Entry 6DID (electron microscopy, 4.71 A resolution (low resolution: residue-level contacts below are approximate; hydrogen-bond / salt-bridge calls are withheld)); this record covers chains C and D of the 12 polymer chains in the assembly.

Chain C:
Name: Monoclonal antibody 10A light chain
From: Oryctolagus cuniculus
Reference sequence: P01840 (KAC4_RABIT); residues 135-237 here correspond to UniProt positions 1-103 (UniProt number = residue number - 134)
Sequence (217 residues; row label = number of the first residue in the row):
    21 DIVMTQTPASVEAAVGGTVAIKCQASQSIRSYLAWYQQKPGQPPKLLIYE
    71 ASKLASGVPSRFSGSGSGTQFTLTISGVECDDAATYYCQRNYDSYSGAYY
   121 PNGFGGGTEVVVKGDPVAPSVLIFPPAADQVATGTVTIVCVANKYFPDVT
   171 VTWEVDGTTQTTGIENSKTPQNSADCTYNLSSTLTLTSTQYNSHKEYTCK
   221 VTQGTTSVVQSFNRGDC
Sequence notes: conflict Ser140 (Thr6 in P01840)
Cystine bridges: Cys43-Cys108, Cys100-Cys196, Cys160-Cys219

Chain D:
Name: Monoclonal antibody 10A heavy chain
From: Oryctolagus cuniculus
Reference sequence: A0A1Y1B8B1 (A0A1Y1B8B1_RABIT); residues 125-234 here correspond to UniProt positions 108-217 (UniProt number = residue number - 17)
Sequence (214 residues; numbered 21 to 234; the number before each row is that of its first residue):
    21 QLVESGGGLVQPGASLTLTCTASGFSFSSDYYMCWVRQAPGKGLEWIACI
    71 WTANSISYYARWAKGRFTISKTSSTTVTLQMTSLTAADTATYFCARGGSG
   121 DGQSLWGPGTLVTVSSGQPKAPSVFPLAPCCGDTPSSTVTLGCLVKGYLP
   171 EPVTVTWNSGTLTNGVRTFPSVRQSSGLYSLSSVVSVTSSSQPVTCNVAH
   221 PATNTKVDKTVAPS
Disordered / not traced: 21
Cystine bridges: Cys40-Cys114, Cys54-Cys69, Cys163-Cys216

How chain C and chain D interact:
Disulfides between the chains: Cys237(C)-Cys150(D)
Residue-residue contacts (69; chain C residue first):
  Tyr52(C) - Gly120(D)
  Ala54(C) - Gly122(D)
  Tyr56(C) - Gly122(D)
  Tyr56(C) - Gln123(D)
  Tyr56(C) - Trp126(D)
  Gln58(C) - Gln58(D)
  Pro63(C) - Phe113(D)
  Pro63(C) - Gly127(D)
  Pro64(C) - Leu64(D)
  Pro64(C) - Trp126(D)
  Leu66(C) - Gln123(D)
  Leu66(C) - Ser124(D)
  Tyr69(C) - Asp121(D)
  Tyr69(C) - Gly122(D)
  Glu70(C) - Gly120(D)
  Tyr107(C) - Gln58(D)
  Tyr107(C) - Lys62(D)
  Tyr107(C) - Gly63(D)
  Tyr107(C) - Leu64(D)
  Gln109(C) - Gln123(D)
  Asn111(C) - Gly120(D)
  Asn111(C) - Asp121(D)
  Asn111(C) - Gly122(D)
  Ser116(C) - Tyr78(D)
  Ala118(C) - Tyr52(D)
  Ala118(C) - Tyr78(D)
  Tyr119(C) - Tyr52(D)
  Tyr119(C) - Ser119(D)
  Tyr119(C) - Gly120(D)
  Tyr120(C) - Tyr52(D)
  Tyr120(C) - Trp66(D)
  Tyr120(C) - Tyr78(D)
  Pro121(C) - Cys54(D)
  Pro121(C) - Trp66(D)
  Pro121(C) - Cys69(D)
  Pro121(C) - Gln123(D)
  Asn122(C) - Trp66(D)
  Phe124(C) - Val56(D)
  Phe124(C) - Leu64(D)
  Phe124(C) - Trp66(D)
  Leu142(C) - Thr160(D)
  Phe144(C) - Leu147(D)
  Phe144(C) - Ala148(D)
  Phe144(C) - Thr160(D)
  Pro145(C) - Ala148(D)
  Pro145(C) - Cys150(D)
  Ala147(C) - Pro146(D)
  Asp149(C) - Phe145(D)
  Gln150(C) - Phe145(D)
  Gln150(C) - Leu164(D)
  Thr157(C) - Leu164(D)
  Thr157(C) - Lys166(D)
  Val159(C) - Leu147(D)
  Val161(C) - Phe189(D)
  Asn163(C) - Arg187(D)
  Glu185(C) - Val192(D)
  Ser187(C) - Phe189(D)
  Ser187(C) - Pro190(D)
  Ser187(C) - Val192(D)
  Lys188(C) - Pro190(D)
  Thr189(C) - Phe189(D)
  Asn199(C) - Arg187(D)
  Asn199(C) - Phe189(D)
  Leu200(C) - Phe189(D)
  Ser201(C) - Phe189(D)
  Ser201(C) - Ser202(D)
  Asp236(C) - Cys150(D)
  Asp236(C) - Gly152(D)
  Cys237(C) - Cys150(D)  disulfide
Interface residues without a listed pair, chain C (46 interface residues in all): Gln62, Asp113, Gly123, Ile143, Thr153, Thr155, Lys164, Asn186
Interface residues without a listed pair, chain D (41 interface residues in all): Glu65, Gly118, Pro128, Pro149, Cys151, Thr188, Val204, Ser206

In short:
46 residues of chain C and 41 residues of chain D are in contact, with 1 disulfide bond.
Chain C is Monoclonal antibody 10A light chain and chain D is Monoclonal antibody 10A heavy chain, both from
Oryctolagus cuniculus; the structure, HIV Env BG505 SOSIP with polyclonal Fabs from immunized rabbit #3417
post-boost#1, was determined by electron microscopy (same publication as 6CJK).
